1Q5A - chains A and B; structure by electron microscopy, 30.00 A resolution (very low resolution: no residue pairs are listed; an interface is given only as per-side residue counts).

== Chain A (and B) ==
Protein: EP-cadherin
Organism: Mus musculus
Notes: fragment: residues 1-546 of PDB entry 1L3W; chain B of this document is another copy of the same molecule, construct and numbering; everything in this record applies to it too
Sequence (880 residues; numbered -154 to 725; the number before each row is that of its first residue; numbers below 1 keep their minus sign (Met-154 is residue -154)):
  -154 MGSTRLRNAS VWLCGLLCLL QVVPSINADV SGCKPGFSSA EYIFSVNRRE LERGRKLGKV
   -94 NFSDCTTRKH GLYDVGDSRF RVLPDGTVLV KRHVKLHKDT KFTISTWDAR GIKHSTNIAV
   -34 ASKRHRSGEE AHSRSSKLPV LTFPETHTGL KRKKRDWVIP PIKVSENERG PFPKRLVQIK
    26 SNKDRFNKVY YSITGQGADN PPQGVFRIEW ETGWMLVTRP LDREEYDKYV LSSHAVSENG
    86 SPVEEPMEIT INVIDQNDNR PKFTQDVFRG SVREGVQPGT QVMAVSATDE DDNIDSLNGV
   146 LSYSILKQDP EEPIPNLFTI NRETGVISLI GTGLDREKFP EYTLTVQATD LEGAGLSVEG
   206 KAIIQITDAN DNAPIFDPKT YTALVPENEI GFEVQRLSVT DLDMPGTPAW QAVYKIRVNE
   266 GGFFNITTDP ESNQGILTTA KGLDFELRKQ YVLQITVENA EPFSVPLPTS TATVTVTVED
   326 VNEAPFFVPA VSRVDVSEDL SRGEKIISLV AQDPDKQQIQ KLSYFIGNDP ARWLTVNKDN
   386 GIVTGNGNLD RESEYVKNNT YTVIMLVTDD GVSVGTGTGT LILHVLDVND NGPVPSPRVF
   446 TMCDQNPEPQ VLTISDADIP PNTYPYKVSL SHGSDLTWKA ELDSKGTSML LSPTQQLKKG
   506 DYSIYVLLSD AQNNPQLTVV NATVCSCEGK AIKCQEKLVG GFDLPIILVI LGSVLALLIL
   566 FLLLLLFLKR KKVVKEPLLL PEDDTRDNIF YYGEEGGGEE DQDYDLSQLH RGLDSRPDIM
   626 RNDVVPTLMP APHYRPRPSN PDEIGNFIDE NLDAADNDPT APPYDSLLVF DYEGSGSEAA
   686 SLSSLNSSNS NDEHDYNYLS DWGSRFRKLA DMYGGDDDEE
Disordered / not traced: -154 to 0, 541-725
Disulfides: Cys448-Cys532, Cys530-Cys539
Glycans and other covalent adducts: N-acetylglucosamine (NAG) linked to Thr188, Thr227, Thr245, Asn270, Thr273, Thr316, Thr318, Thr320, Asn403, Thr407, Thr421, Thr423, Asn526; 2-acetamido-2-deoxy-alpha-D-glucopyranose (NDG) linked to Thr314, Thr425
Bound ions: Ca2+ site 1: Glu11, Glu69, Asp100, Gln101, Asp103, Asp136; Ca2+ site 2: Glu11, Asn12, Asp67, Glu69, Asp103; Ca2+ site 3: Asn102, Asn104, Asp134, Asp136, Asn143, Asp195; Ca2+ site 4: Glu119, Glu182, Asp213, Ala214, Asp216, Asp248; Ca2+ site 5: Glu119, Asp180, Glu182, Asp216; Ca2+ site 6: Asn215, Asn217, Asp246, Asp248, Ala254, Asn304; Ca2+ site 7: Glu232, Asp289, Glu291, Glu328; Ca2+ site 8: Glu232, Glu291, Asp325, Val326, Glu328, Asp360; Ca2+ site 9: Asn327, Glu328, Asp358, Asp360, Gln365, Asp414; Ca2+ site 10: Glu343, Asp395, Glu397, Asp435; Ca2+ site 11: Glu343, Glu397, Asp432, Val433, Asp435; Ca2+ site 12: Asn434, Asn436, Asp461, Asp463, Asn467, Asp515

== Chain A / chain B interface ==
At this resolution (30 A) residue pairs are not listed: 17 residues of chain A and 13 of chain B lie at the interface.

== Summary ==
17 residues of chain A face 13 of chain B across their interface. Covalently linked N-acetylglucosamine: at
Thr188(A), Thr227(A), Thr245(A), Asn270(A), Thr273(A) and Thr316(A) and 7 more.
2-acetamido-2-deoxy-alpha-D-glucopyranose is covalently linked to Thr314(A) and Thr425(A).
Both chains are EP-cadherin (Mus musculus). Entry 1Q5A (S-shaped trans interactions of cadherins model based
on fitting C-cadherin (1L3W) to 3D map of desmosomes ...) was determined by electron microscopy together with
1Q55, 1Q5B and 1Q5C from the same study.
